PDB entry 5I4Z | X-ray diffraction, 1.95 A resolution | chains A and B

== Chain A (and B) ==
Protein: Myc proto-oncogene protein
From: Homo sapiens
Notes: fragment: OmoMYC; chain B of this document is another copy of the same molecule, construct and numbering; everything in this record applies to it too
UniProt: P01106 (MYC_HUMAN); residues 1-92 here correspond to UniProt positions 348-439 (UniProt number = residue number + 347)
Sequence (118 residues; numbered -25 to 92; the number before each row is that of its first residue; numbers below 1 keep their minus sign (Met-25 is residue -25)):
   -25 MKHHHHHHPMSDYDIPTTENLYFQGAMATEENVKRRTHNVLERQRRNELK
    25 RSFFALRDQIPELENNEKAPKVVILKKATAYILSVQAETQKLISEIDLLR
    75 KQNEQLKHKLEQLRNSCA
Unresolved in the structure: -25 to 18
Differences from the reference sequence: initiating methionine (-25); expression tag (-24 to 0); conflict Met1 (Ser348 in P01106), Ala2 (Asp349 in P01106); engineered mutation Thr63 (Glu410 in P01106), Ile70 (Glu417 in P01106), Gln76 (Arg423 in P01106), Asn77 (Arg424 in P01106)
From the paper describing this entry:
  - self-association interface (contacts with another copy of this molecule); pairs are residue here / residue on that copy: Thr63-Thr63 (water-mediated contact), Thr63-Leu66 (hydrophobic contact), Ile70-Ile70 (hydrophobic contact), Asn77-Asn77 (hydrogen bond), Cys91-Cys91 (disulfide)
  - contacts within the chain: Asn77-Lys81 (hydrogen bond)

== Chain A / chain B interface ==
Inter-chain disulfides: Cys91(A)-Cys91(B)
Contacting residue pairs - 74 pairs, chain A then chain B:
  Glu22(A) - Lys50(B)  salt bridge
  Leu23(A) - Lys45(B)
  Leu23(A) - Val46(B)
  Leu23(A) - Leu49(B)  hydrophobic
  Ser26(A) - Val46(B)
  Ser26(A) - Leu49(B)
  Ser26(A) - Lys50(B)  hydrogen bond
  Phe27(A) - Phe27(B)  hydrophobic
  Phe27(A) - Leu49(B)  hydrophobic
  Ala29(A) - Thr53(B)
  Leu30(A) - Leu49(B)  hydrophobic
  Leu30(A) - Thr53(B)
  Leu30(A) - Ile56(B)  hydrophobic
  Gln33(A) - Thr53(B)
  Ile34(A) - Ile56(B)  hydrophobic
  Lys45(A) - Leu23(B)
  Val46(A) - Leu23(B)  hydrophobic
  Val46(A) - Ser26(B)
  Leu49(A) - Leu23(B)  hydrophobic
  Leu49(A) - Ser26(B)
  Leu49(A) - Phe27(B)  hydrophobic
  Leu49(A) - Leu30(B)  hydrophobic
  Leu49(A) - Leu49(B)  hydrophobic
  Lys50(A) - Glu22(B)  salt bridge
  Lys50(A) - Arg25(B)
  Lys50(A) - Ser26(B)  hydrogen bond
  Thr53(A) - Ala29(B)
  Thr53(A) - Leu30(B)
  Thr53(A) - Gln33(B)
  Tyr55(A) - Ile56(B)  hydrophobic
  Tyr55(A) - Gln60(B)  hydrogen bond
  Ile56(A) - Leu30(B)  hydrophobic
  Ile56(A) - Gln33(B)
  Ile56(A) - Ile34(B)  hydrophobic
  Ile56(A) - Tyr55(B)  hydrophobic
  Ile56(A) - Ile56(B)  hydrophobic
  Leu57(A) - Gln33(B)
  Val59(A) - Val59(B)  hydrophobic
  Gln60(A) - Gln33(B)
  Gln60(A) - Tyr55(B)  hydrogen bond
  Thr63(A) - Leu66(B)
  Leu66(A) - Thr63(B)
  Leu66(A) - Ile70(B)  hydrophobic
  Glu69(A) - Ile70(B)
  Glu69(A) - Arg74(B)  salt bridge
  Ile70(A) - Leu66(B)  hydrophobic
  Ile70(A) - Glu69(B)
  Ile70(A) - Ile70(B)  hydrophobic
  Ile70(A) - Leu73(B)  hydrophobic
  Leu73(A) - Ile70(B)  hydrophobic
  Leu73(A) - Leu73(B)  hydrophobic
  Leu73(A) - Arg74(B)
  Arg74(A) - Glu69(B)  salt bridge
  Arg74(A) - Leu73(B)
  Asn77(A) - Leu73(B)  hydrogen bond (side chain-backbone)
  Asn77(A) - Gln76(B)
  Asn77(A) - Asn77(B)  hydrogen bond
  Asn77(A) - Leu80(B)
  Leu80(A) - Asn77(B)
  Leu80(A) - Leu80(B)  hydrophobic
  Leu80(A) - Lys81(B)
  Leu80(A) - Leu84(B)  hydrophobic
  Lys81(A) - Leu80(B)
  Lys83(A) - Leu84(B)
  Leu84(A) - Leu80(B)  hydrophobic
  Leu84(A) - Lys83(B)
  Leu84(A) - Leu84(B)
  Leu84(A) - Leu87(B)  hydrophobic
  Leu87(A) - Leu84(B)  hydrophobic
  Leu87(A) - Arg88(B)
  Arg88(A) - Leu87(B)
  Cys91(A) - Cys91(B)  disulfide
  Ala92(A) - Cys91(B)  hydrogen bond (backbone-backbone)
  Ala92(A) - Ala92(B)
Interface residues without a listed pair, chain A (37 interface residues in all): Arg20, Ala52, Ile67, Gln76
Interface residues without a listed pair, chain B (37 interface residues in all): Ala52, Leu57, Ile67

== In short ==
Chain A and chain B each contribute 37 residues to their interface, with 1 disulfide bond, 7 hydrogen bonds
and 4 salt bridges. Polar contacts include Glu22(A)-Lys50(B), Glu69(A)-Arg74(B) and Ser26(A)-Lys50(B). From
the paper: a self-association interface involving Thr63(A), Leu66(A) and Ile70(A) among others; contacts
within the chain involving Lys81(A) and Asn77(A).
Chain A and chain B are both Myc proto-oncogene protein (Homo sapiens); the structure, Structure of apo
OmoMYC, was determined by X-ray diffraction, deposited together with 5I50.
